Entry 5DSH (X-ray diffraction, 2.95 A resolution); this record covers chains A and B.

== Chain A ==
Name: Peroxisome proliferator-activated receptor gamma
Organism: Homo sapiens
UniProtKB: P37231 (PPARG_HUMAN); residues 195-477 here correspond to UniProt positions 223-505 (UniProt number = residue number + 28)
Chain sequence (287 residues; numbered 191 to 477; the number before each row is that of its first residue):
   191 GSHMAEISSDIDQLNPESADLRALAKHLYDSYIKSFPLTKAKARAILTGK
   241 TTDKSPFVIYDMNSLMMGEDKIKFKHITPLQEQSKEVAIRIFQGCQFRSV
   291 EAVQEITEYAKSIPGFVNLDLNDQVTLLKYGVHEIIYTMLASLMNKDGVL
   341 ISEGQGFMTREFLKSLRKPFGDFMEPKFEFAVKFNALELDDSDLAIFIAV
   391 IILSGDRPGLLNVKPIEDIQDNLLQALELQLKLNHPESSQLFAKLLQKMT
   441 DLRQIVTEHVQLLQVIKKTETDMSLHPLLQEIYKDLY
Disordered / not traced: 191-205, 262-275
Covalent attachments: N-[3-(benzyloxy)phenyl]-3-nitrobenzamide (6BH) linked to C285
Differences from the reference sequence: expression tag (191-194)
Ligand contacts: 6BH (N-[3-(benzyloxy)phenyl]-3-nitrobenzamide): F226, F282, Q286, R288, S289, A292, E295, I296, H323, I325, I326, M329, L330, L333, F363, M364, H449, L453, L465, L469

== Chain B ==
Name: Nuclear receptor coactivator 1
Notes: EC 2.3.1.48
Chain sequence (16 residues; each row starts with the number of its first residue):
   685 ERHKILHRLLQEGSPS
Disordered / not traced: 685-686, 696-700

== Interface between chain A and chain B ==
Pairs across the interface (19):
  T297(A) - L694(B)
  K301(A) - L693(B)  hydrogen bond (side chain-backbone)
  K301(A) - L694(B)
  F306(A) - L694(B)  hydrophobic
  L311(A) - H691(B)
  L311(A) - L694(B)  hydrophobic
  Q314(A) - L694(B)
  V315(A) - H687(B)
  V315(A) - H691(B)
  V315(A) - L694(B)  hydrophobic
  L318(A) - L694(B)  hydrophobic
  K319(A) - H687(B)
  P467(A) - I689(B)  hydrophobic
  L468(A) - I689(B)
  L468(A) - L693(B)  hydrophobic
  E471(A) - H687(B)  hydrogen bond (backbone-side chain)
  E471(A) - K688(B)  hydrogen bond (side chain-backbone)
  E471(A) - I689(B)  hydrogen bond (side chain-backbone)
  E471(A) - L690(B)  hydrogen bond (side chain-backbone)
Also at the interface, not in a pair above, chain A (15 interface residues in all): V293, Q294, N312, I472
Also at the interface, not in a pair above, chain B (8 interface residues in all): Q695

== In short ==
Chain A and chain B form an interface of 15 and 8 residues respectively; the contacts include 5 hydrogen
bonds. Among the polar pairs are K301(A)-L693(B), E471(A)-H687(B) and E471(A)-K688(B). Compound 6BH is
covalently linked to C285(A).
Here chain A is Peroxisome proliferator-activated receptor gamma (Homo sapiens) and chain B is Nuclear
receptor coactivator 1. Entry 5DSH (Human PPARgamma ligand binding dmain complexed with SB1406 in a covalent
bonded form) was determined by X-ray diffraction.
